PDB entry 7C17 | electron microscopy, 4.22 A resolution (low resolution: residue-level contacts below are approximate; hydrogen-bond / salt-bridge calls are withheld) | chains F and 2 of the 10 polymer chains in the assembly

== Chain F ==
Molecule: RNA polymerase sigma factor RpoD
From: Escherichia coli (strain K12)
Reference sequence: P00579 (RPOD_ECOLI); residues 1-613 here = UniProt positions 1-613
Amino-acid sequence (633 residues; each row starts with the number of its first residue; numbers below 1 keep their minus sign (Met-19 is residue -19)):
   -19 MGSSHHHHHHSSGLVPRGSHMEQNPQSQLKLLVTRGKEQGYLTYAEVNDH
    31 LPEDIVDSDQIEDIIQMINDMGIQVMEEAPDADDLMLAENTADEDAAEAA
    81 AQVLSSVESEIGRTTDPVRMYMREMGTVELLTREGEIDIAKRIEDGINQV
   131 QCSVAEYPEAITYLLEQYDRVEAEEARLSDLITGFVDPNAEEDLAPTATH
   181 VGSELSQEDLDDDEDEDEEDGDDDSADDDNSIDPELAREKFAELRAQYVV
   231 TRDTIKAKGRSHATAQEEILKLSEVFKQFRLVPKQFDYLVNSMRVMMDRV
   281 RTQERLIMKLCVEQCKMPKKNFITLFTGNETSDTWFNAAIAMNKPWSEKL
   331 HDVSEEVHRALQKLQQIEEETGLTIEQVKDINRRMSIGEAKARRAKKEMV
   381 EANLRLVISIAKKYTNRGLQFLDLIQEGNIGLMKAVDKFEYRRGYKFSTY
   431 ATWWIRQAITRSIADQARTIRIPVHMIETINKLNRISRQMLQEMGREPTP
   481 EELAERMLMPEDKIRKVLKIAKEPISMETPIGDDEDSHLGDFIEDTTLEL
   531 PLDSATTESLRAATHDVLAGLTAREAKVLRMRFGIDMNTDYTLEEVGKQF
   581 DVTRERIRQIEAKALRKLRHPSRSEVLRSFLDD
Disordered / not traced: -19 to 92, 155-209, 613
Differences from the reference sequence: initiating methionine (-19); expression tag (-18 to 0)
UniProt features mapped onto this chain:
  - DNA-binding region: Leu573 to Ala592 (H-T-H motif)
  - region: Arg584 to Arg599 (Interaction with anti-sigma factors)
  - motif: Asp403 to Gln406 (Interaction with polymerase core subunit RpoC)
  - site: Arg562 (Interaction with anti-sigma factors)
  - mutagenesis: Ala553 (A553D: Disrupts the interaction with Escherichia phage lambda antitermination protein Q), Arg596 (R596D/E: 2-fold reduction in activation of class II Crp-dependent promoters)

== Chain 2 ==
Molecule: 72-nt DNA strand
Sequence (72 nucleotides; numbered 2 to 73; the number before each row is that of its first residue):
     2 GCATCCGTGACAGCTCCCATTATAAACCTTCCAGCAAGGGGAAGGTCAAG
    52 AAATTAATAAACCAGGCGAGTA
Disordered / not traced: 13-24, 60-73

== Chain F / chain 2 interface ==
Contacting residue pairs (16; chain F residue first):
  Trp433(F) - DA25(2)
  Arg436(F) - DA25(2)
  Gln437(F) - DA25(2)
  Thr440(F) - DA25(2)
  Glu458(F) - DA25(2)
  Glu458(F) - DA26(2)
  Lys462(F) - DA26(2)
  Arg465(F) - DA25(2)
  Arg465(F) - DA26(2)
  Arg562(F) - DG46(2)
  Thr572(F) - DG45(2)
  Arg584(F) - DG45(2)
  Arg584(F) - DG46(2)
  Glu585(F) - DT47(2)
  Glu585(F) - DC48(2)
  Arg588(F) - DT47(2)
Interface residues without a listed pair, chain F (14 interface residues in all): Tyr394, Leu573

== In short ==
14 residues of chain F and 6 residues of chain 2 are in contact. UniProt lists 2 mutagenesis sites on chain F.
Here chain F is RNA polymerase sigma factor RpoD (Escherichia coli (strain K12)) and chain 2 is a 72-nt DNA
strand. Entry 7C17 (The cryo-EM structure of E. coli CueR transcription activation complex with fully duplex
promoter DNA) was determined by electron microscopy, deposited together with 6LDI.
